Entry 1OVP (X-ray diffraction, 1.40 A resolution); this record covers chain A.

[Chain A]
Molecule: hypothetical protein LecB
Source organism: Pseudomonas aeruginosa
UniProtKB: Q9HYN5 (Q9HYN5_PSEAE); residues 1-114 here correspond to UniProt positions 2-115 (UniProt number = residue number + 1)
Sequence (114 residues; numbered 1 to 114; the number before each row is that of its first residue):
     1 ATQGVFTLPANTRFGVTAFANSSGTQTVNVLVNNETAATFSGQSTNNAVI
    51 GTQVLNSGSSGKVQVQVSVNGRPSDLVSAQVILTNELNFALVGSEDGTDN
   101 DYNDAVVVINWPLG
Ion coordination: Ca2+ site 1: Asn-21, Asp-101, Asn-103, Asp-104, Gly-114 (together with beta-D-fructopyranose); Ca2+ site 2: Glu-95, Asp-99, Asp-101, Asp-104 (together with beta-D-fructopyranose)
Small-molecule neighbours: beta-D-fructopyranose (BDF): Asn-21, Ser-22, Ser-23, Gly-24, Glu-95, Asp-96, Gly-97, Asp-99, Asp-101, Asn-103, Asp-104, Gly-114

[In short]
Ligands of chain A: beta-D-fructopyranose. Asn-21, Asp-101, Asn-103, Asp-104 and Gly-114 form the Ca2+ site 1.
Glu-95, Asp-99, Asp-101 and Asp-104 coordinate Ca2+ site 2.
Chain A is hypothetical protein LecB (Pseudomonas aeruginosa); the structure, LecB (PA-LII) in complex with
fructose, was determined by X-ray diffraction (same publication as 1OUR, 1OUS, 1OUX, 1OVS and 1OXC).
